4BDY - chains A and D of the 4 polymer chains in the assembly; structure by X-ray diffraction, 2.52 A resolution.

Chain A:
Protein: Integrase
Source organism: Human spumaretrovirus
Notes: EC 2.7.7.-
UniProtKB: P14350 (POL_FOAMV); residues 1-392 here correspond to UniProt positions 752-1143 (UniProt number = residue number + 751)
Amino-acid sequence (395 residues; each row starts with the number of its first residue; numbers below 1 keep their minus sign (Gly-2 is residue -2)):
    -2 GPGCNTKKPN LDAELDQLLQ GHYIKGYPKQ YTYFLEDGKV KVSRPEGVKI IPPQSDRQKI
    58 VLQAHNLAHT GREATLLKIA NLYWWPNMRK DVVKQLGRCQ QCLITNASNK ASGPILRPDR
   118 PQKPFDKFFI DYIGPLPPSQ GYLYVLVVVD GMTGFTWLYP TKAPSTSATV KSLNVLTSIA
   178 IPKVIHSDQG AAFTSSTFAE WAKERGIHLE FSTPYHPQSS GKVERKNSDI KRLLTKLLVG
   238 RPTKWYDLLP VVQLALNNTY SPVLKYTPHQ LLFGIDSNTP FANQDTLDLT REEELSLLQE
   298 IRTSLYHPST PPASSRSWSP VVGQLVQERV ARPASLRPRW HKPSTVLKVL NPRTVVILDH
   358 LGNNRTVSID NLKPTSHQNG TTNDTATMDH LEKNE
Disordered / not traced: -2 to 7, 376-392
Sequence notes: expression tag (-2 to 0); variant Ser217 (Gly968 in P14350), Gly218 (Ser969 in P14350)
Ligand contacts:
  - XZ-89 (CIJ; 2-(3-chloro-4-fluorobenzyl)-4,5-dihydroxy-1H-isoindole-1,3(2H)-dione): Asp128, Tyr129, Asp185, Pro214, Gln215, Glu221
  - Zn2+ (ZN): His62, His66, Cys96, Cys99
From the paper describing this entry:
  - binding site for XZ-89: Pro214, Gln215, Glu221

Chain D:
Molecule: 17 nucleotide preprocessed pfv donor DNA (transferred strand)
Sequence (17 nucleotides; row label = number of the first residue in the row):
     1 TGCGAAATTC CATGACA

How chain A and chain D interact:
Pairs across the interface (8; chain A residue first):
  Glu221(A) with DC16(D), sugar contact
  Arg222(A) with DG14(D), base contact; DA15(D), base contact; DC16(D), base contact
  Asn224(A) with DC16(D), phosphate contact
  Ser225(A) with DC16(D), sugar contact
  Lys228(A) with DA17(D), salt bridge to the phosphate
  Lys262(A) with DT9(D), salt bridge to the phosphate
Other interface residues (no listed pair), chain A (8 interface residues in all): Tyr129, Ile130

Summary:
8 residues of chain A and 5 residues of chain D are in contact, with 2 salt bridges. Among the polar pairs are
Lys228(A)-DA17(D) and Lys262(A)-DT9(D). XZ-89 is bound between chain A and chain D. Bound to chain A: Zn2+.
The paper reports a binding site for XZ-89 at Pro214(A), Gln215(A) and Glu221(A).
Chain A is Integrase (Human spumaretrovirus) and chain D is 17 nucleotide preprocessed pfv donor DNA
(transferred strand); the structure, PFV intasome with inhibitor XZ-89, was determined by X-ray diffraction
(same publication as 4BDZ, 4BE0, 4BE1 and 4BE2).
